Entry 6USJ (electron microscopy, 10.50 A resolution (very low resolution: no residue pairs are listed; an interface is given only as per-side residue counts)); this record covers chains I and E of the 22 polymer chains in the assembly.

# Chain I
Molecule: Widom 601 DNA
Organism: synthetic construct
Sequence (165 nucleotides; numbered -83 to 81; the number before each row is that of its first residue; numbers below 1 keep their minus sign (DA-83 is residue -83)):
   -83 ATCCACAAGG CCTGGATGTA TATATCTGAC ACGTGCCTGG AGACTAGGGA GTAATCCCCT
   -23 TGGCGGTTAA AACGCGGGGG ACAGCGCGTA CGTGCGTTTA AGCGGTGCTA GAGCTGTCTA
    37 CGACCAATTG AGCGGCCTCG GCACCGGATT CTCAGGCCTG GCGAT
Not modelled in the structure: -83 to -82, 79-81

# Chain E
Name: Histone H3.1
Organism: Homo sapiens
UniProtKB: P68431 (H31_HUMAN); residues 0-135 here correspond to UniProt positions 1-136 (UniProt number = residue number + 1)
Sequence (139 residues; each row starts with the number of its first residue; numbers below 1 keep their minus sign (Gly-3 is residue -3)):
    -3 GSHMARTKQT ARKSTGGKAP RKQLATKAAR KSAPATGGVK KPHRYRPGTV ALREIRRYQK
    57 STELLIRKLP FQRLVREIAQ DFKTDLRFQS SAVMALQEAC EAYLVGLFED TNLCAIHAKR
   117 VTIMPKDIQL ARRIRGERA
Not modelled in the structure: -3 to 35, 135
Differences from the reference sequence: expression tag (-3 to -1)
Curated features (UniProtKB/Swiss-Prot):
  - modified residue: Arg2 (Asymmetric dimethylarginine), Thr3 (Phosphothreonine), Lys4 (Allysine), Gln5 (5-glutamyl dopamine), Thr6 (Phosphothreonine), Arg8 (Citrulline), Lys9 (N6,N6,N6-trimethyllysine), Ser10 (ADP-ribosylserine), Thr11 (Phosphothreonine), Lys14 (N6-(2-hydroxyisobutyryl)lysine), Arg17 (Asymmetric dimethylarginine), Lys18 (N6-(2-hydroxyisobutyryl)lysine), Lys23 (N6-(2-hydroxyisobutyryl)lysine), Arg26 (Citrulline), Lys27 (N6,N6,N6-trimethyllysine), Ser28 (ADP-ribosylserine), Lys36 (N6,N6,N6-trimethyllysine), Lys37 (N6-methyllysine), Tyr41 (Phosphotyrosine), Lys56 (N6,N6,N6-trimethyllysine) and 8 more in UniProt
  - lipidation: Lys18 (N6-decanoyllysine)

# Chain I / chain E interface
At this resolution (10 A) residue pairs are not listed: 13 residues of chain I and 20 of chain E lie at the interface.

# Summary
Chain I and chain E form an interface of 13 and 20 residues respectively.
Here chain I is Widom 601 DNA (synthetic construct) and chain E is Histone H3.1 (Homo sapiens). Entry 6USJ
(Structure of two nucleosomes bridged by human PARP2) was determined by electron microscopy.
